7RDX - chains A and D of the 8 polymer chains in the assembly; structure by electron microscopy, 3.10 A resolution.

Chain A:
Molecule: RNA-directed RNA polymerase
Organism: Severe acute respiratory syndrome coronavirus 2
Notes: EC 2.7.7.48
UniProt: P0DTD1 (R1AB_SARS2); residues 1-932 here correspond to UniProt positions 4393-5324 (UniProt number = residue number + 4392)
Sequence (932 residues; row label = number of the first residue in the row):
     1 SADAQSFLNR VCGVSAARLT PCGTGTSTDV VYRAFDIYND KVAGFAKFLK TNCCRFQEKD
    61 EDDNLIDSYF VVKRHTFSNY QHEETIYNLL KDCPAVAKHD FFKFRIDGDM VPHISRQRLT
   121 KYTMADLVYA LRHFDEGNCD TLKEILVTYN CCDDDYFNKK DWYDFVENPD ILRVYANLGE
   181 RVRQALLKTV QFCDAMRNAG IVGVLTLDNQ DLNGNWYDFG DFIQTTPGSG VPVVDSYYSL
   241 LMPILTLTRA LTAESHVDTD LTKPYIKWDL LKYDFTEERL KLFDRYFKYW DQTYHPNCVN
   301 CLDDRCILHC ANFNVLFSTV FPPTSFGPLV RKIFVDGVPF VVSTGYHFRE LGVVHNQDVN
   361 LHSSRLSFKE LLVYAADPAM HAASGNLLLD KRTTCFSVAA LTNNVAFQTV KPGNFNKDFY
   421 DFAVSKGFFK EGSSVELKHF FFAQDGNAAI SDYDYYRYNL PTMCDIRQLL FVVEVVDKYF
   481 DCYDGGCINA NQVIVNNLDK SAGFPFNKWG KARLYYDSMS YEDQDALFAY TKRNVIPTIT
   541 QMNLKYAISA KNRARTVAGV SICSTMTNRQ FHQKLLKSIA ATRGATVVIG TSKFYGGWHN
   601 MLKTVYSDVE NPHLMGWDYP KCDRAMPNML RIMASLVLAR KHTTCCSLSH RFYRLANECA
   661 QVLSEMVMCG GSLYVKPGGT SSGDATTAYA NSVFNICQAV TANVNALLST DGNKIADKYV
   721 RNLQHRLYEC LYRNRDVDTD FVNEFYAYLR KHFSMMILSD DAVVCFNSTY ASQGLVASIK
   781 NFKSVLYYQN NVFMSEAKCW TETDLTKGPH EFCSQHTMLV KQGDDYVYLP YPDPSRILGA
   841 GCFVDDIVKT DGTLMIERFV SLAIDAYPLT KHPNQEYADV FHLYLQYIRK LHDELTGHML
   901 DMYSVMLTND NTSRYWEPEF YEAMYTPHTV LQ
Disordered / not traced: 1-2, 930-932
Ion coordination: Mg2+: N209, D218 (together with ADP); Zn2+ site 1: H295, C301, C306, C310; Zn2+ site 2: C487, H642, C645, C646
Ligand contacts:
  - chapso (1N7), molecule 1: R197, V231, K288, Y289, W290, D291
  - chapso (1N7), molecule 2: V202, G203, V204, D221, I223, V231, V233, R733
  - chapso (1N7), molecule 3: Y903, S904, V905
  - ADP (adenosine-5'-diphosphate): F35, K50, N52, C53, K73, H75, N79, R116, D208, N209, Y217, D218, G220, D221

Chain D:
Molecule: Non-structural protein 8
Organism: Severe acute respiratory syndrome coronavirus 2
UniProt: P0DTD1 (R1AB_SARS2); residues 1-198 here correspond to UniProt positions 3943-4140 (UniProt number = residue number + 3942)
Sequence (199 residues; row label = number of the first residue in the row; numbering starts at 0):
     0 MAIASEFSSL PSYAAFATAQ EAYEQAVANG DSEVVLKKLK KSLNVAKSEF DRDAAMQRKL
    60 EKMADQAMTQ MYKQARSEDK RAKVTSAMQT MLFTMLRKLD NDALNNIINN ARDGCVPLNI
   120 IPLTTAAKLM VVIPDYNTYK NTCDGTTFTY ASALWEIQQV VDADSKIVQL SEISMDNSPN
   180 LAWPLIVTAL RANSAVKLQ
Disordered / not traced: 0-6, 192-198
Differences from the reference sequence: initiating methionine (0)
Ligand contacts: chapso (1N7): A63, A66, M67, M70

How chain A and chain D interact:
Pairs across the interface - 31 pairs, chain A then chain D:
  N414(A) with M87(D)
  F415(A) with M94(D), hydrophobic
  K417(A) with M90(D); K97(D)
  D421(A) with K97(D), salt bridge
  D846(A) with R80(D), salt bridge
  I847(A) with K79(D); R80(D); V83(D), hydrophobic
  V848(A) with R80(D)
  D851(A) with R75(D), salt bridge
  T853(A) with Y71(D), hydrogen bond; R75(D)
  L854(A) with K72(D); R75(D); S76(D)
  L895(A) with Y71(D), hydrophobic
  H898(A) with Y71(D), hydrogen bond; R75(D), hydrogen bond
  M899(A) with M67(D); T68(D); Y71(D), hydrophobic
  M902(A) with Y71(D), hydrophobic
  Y903(A) with M67(D), hydrogen bond (side chain-backbone); M70(D)
  L907(A) with D64(D); M67(D), hydrophobic; T68(D)
  T908(A) with E60(D), hydrogen bond; D64(D), hydrogen bond
  N909(A) with D64(D)
Other interface residues (no listed pair), chain A (21 interface residues in all): T850, V905, M906
Other interface residues (no listed pair), chain D (18 interface residues in all): A74, T93

Summary:
The interface between chain A and chain D involves 21 residues on one side and 18 on the other, with 6
hydrogen bonds and 3 salt bridges. Among the polar pairs are D421(A)-K97(D), D846(A)-R80(D) and
D851(A)-R75(D).
Here chain A is RNA-directed RNA polymerase and chain D is Non-structural protein 8, both from Severe acute
respiratory syndrome coronavirus 2. Entry 7RDX (SARS-CoV-2 replication-transcription complex bound to nsp13
helicase - nsp13(2)-RTC - open class) was determined by electron microscopy, deposited together with 7RDY,
7RDZ, 7RE0, 7RE1, 7RE2 and 7RE3.
